Entry 8HRD (X-ray diffraction, 2.86 A resolution); this record covers chains D and F of the 5 polymer chains in the assembly.

# Chain D
Name: W14 Fab heavy chain
Source organism: Homo sapiens
Notes: antibody fragment or engineered binder
Amino-acid sequence (234 residues; numbered 1 to 234; the number before each row is that of its first residue):
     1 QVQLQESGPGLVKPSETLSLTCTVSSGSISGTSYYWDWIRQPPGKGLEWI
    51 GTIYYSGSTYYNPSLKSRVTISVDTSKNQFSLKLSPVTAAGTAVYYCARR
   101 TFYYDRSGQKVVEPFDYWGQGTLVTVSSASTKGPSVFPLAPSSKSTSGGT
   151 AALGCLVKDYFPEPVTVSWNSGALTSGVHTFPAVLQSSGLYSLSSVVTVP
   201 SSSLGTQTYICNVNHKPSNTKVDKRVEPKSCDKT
Not modelled in the structure: 230-234
Disulfide bonds: Cys-22/Cys-97, Cys-155/Cys-211

# Chain F
Name: W14 Fab light chain
Source organism: Homo sapiens
Notes: antibody fragment or engineered binder
Amino-acid sequence (215 residues; row label = number of the first residue in the row):
     1 EIVLTQSPSTLSASVGDRVTITCRASQSISSWLAWYQQKPGKAPKLLIYE
    51 ASSLENGVPSRFSGSGSGTEFTLTISSLQPDDFATYYCQQYNSYSLTFGG
   101 GTKVEIKRTVAAPSVFIFPPSDEQLKSGTASVVCLLNNFYPREAKVQWKV
   151 DNALQSGNSQESVTEQDSKDSTYSLSSTLTLSKADYEKHKVYACEVTHQG
   201 LSSPVTKSFNRGECS
Disulfide bonds: Cys-23/Cys-88

# Chain D / chain F interface
Contacting residue pairs (66):
  Gln-41(D) / Gln-38(F)  hydrogen bond
  Gln-41(D) / Tyr-87(F)  hydrogen bond
  Lys-45(D) / Tyr-87(F)
  Leu-47(D) / Pro-44(F)  hydrophobic
  Leu-47(D) / Tyr-87(F)  hydrophobic
  Leu-47(D) / Phe-98(F)
  Trp-49(D) / Tyr-94(F)
  Trp-49(D) / Ser-95(F)
  Trp-49(D) / Leu-96(F)
  Tyr-60(D) / Tyr-94(F)  hydrophobic
  Pro-63(D) / Ser-95(F)
  Tyr-96(D) / Gln-38(F)  hydrogen bond
  Tyr-96(D) / Lys-42(F)  hydrogen bond (side chain-backbone)
  Tyr-96(D) / Ala-43(F)  hydrophobic
  Arg-100(D) / Leu-96(F)
  Val-111(D) / Trp-32(F)  hydrophobic
  Val-112(D) / Tyr-91(F)
  Pro-114(D) / Ala-34(F)  hydrophobic
  Pro-114(D) / Tyr-36(F)
  Pro-114(D) / Leu-46(F)  hydrophobic
  Pro-114(D) / Tyr-91(F)
  Phe-115(D) / Tyr-36(F)  hydrogen bond (backbone-side chain)
  Phe-115(D) / Leu-46(F)
  Phe-115(D) / Gln-89(F)
  Phe-115(D) / Leu-96(F)  hydrophobic
  Asp-116(D) / Glu-55(F)
  Trp-118(D) / Tyr-36(F)  hydrophobic
  Trp-118(D) / Ala-43(F)  hydrophobic
  Trp-118(D) / Pro-44(F)  hydrogen bond (side chain-backbone)
  Gly-119(D) / Ala-43(F)
  Phe-137(D) / Ser-121(F)
  Phe-137(D) / Glu-123(F)
  Phe-137(D) / Gln-124(F)
  Phe-137(D) / Ser-127(F)
  Pro-138(D) / Ser-121(F)
  Pro-138(D) / Glu-123(F)
  Leu-139(D) / Phe-118(F)  hydrophobic
  Ala-140(D) / Phe-118(F)
  Ser-142(D) / Glu-213(F)
  Ser-143(D) / Glu-213(F)
  Ser-143(D) / Cys-214(F)  hydrogen bond (side chain-backbone)
  Thr-150(D) / Phe-116(F)
  Ala-152(D) / Phe-116(F)  hydrophobic
  Ala-152(D) / Phe-118(F)
  Leu-156(D) / Ser-131(F)
  Lys-158(D) / Gln-124(F)
  Lys-158(D) / Ser-131(F)
  His-179(D) / Asn-137(F)  hydrogen bond
  His-179(D) / Asn-138(F)  hydrogen bond
  His-179(D) / Ser-174(F)  hydrogen bond
  Phe-181(D) / Leu-135(F)  hydrophobic
  Phe-181(D) / Ser-162(F)
  Phe-181(D) / Thr-164(F)
  Phe-181(D) / Ser-174(F)
  Phe-181(D) / Leu-175(F)
  Phe-181(D) / Ser-176(F)
  Pro-182(D) / Ser-162(F)  hydrogen bond (backbone-side chain)
  Pro-182(D) / Val-163(F)
  Val-184(D) / Gln-160(F)
  Val-184(D) / Glu-161(F)
  Val-184(D) / Ser-162(F)
  Leu-185(D) / Gln-160(F)  hydrogen bond (backbone-side chain)
  Gln-186(D) / Gln-160(F)
  Val-196(D) / Leu-135(F)  hydrophobic
  Thr-198(D) / Asn-137(F)
  Lys-229(D) / Ser-215(F)
Also at the interface, not in a pair above, chain D (44 interface residues in all): Asp-37, Ile-39, Gly-46, Glu-48, Tyr-103, Glu-113, Ala-151, Leu-153, Ser-194, Lys-224
Also at the interface, not in a pair above, chain F (40 interface residues in all): Tyr-49, Glu-50, Val-133

# In short
44 residues of chain D face 40 of chain F across their interface; the contacts include 12 hydrogen bonds.
Among the polar pairs are Gln-41(D)/Gln-38(F), Gln-41(D)/Tyr-87(F) and Tyr-96(D)/Gln-38(F).
Chain D is W14 Fab heavy chain and chain F is W14 Fab light chain, both from Homo sapiens; the structure,
Crystal structure of the receptor binding domain of SARS-CoV-2 Delta variant in complex with IMCAS74 Fab ...,
was determined by X-ray diffraction, deposited together with 7Y3N and 7Y3O.
